PDB entry 2MLZ | solution NMR | chains A and B

== Chain A ==
Molecule: Trigger factor
Organism: Escherichia coli
Notes: EC 5.2.1.8
UniProt: U6N325 (U6N325_ECOLI); residues 1-432 here = UniProt positions 1-432
Amino-acid sequence (443 residues; numbered -10 to 432; the number before each row is that of its first residue; numbers below 1 keep their minus sign (Met-10 is residue -10)):
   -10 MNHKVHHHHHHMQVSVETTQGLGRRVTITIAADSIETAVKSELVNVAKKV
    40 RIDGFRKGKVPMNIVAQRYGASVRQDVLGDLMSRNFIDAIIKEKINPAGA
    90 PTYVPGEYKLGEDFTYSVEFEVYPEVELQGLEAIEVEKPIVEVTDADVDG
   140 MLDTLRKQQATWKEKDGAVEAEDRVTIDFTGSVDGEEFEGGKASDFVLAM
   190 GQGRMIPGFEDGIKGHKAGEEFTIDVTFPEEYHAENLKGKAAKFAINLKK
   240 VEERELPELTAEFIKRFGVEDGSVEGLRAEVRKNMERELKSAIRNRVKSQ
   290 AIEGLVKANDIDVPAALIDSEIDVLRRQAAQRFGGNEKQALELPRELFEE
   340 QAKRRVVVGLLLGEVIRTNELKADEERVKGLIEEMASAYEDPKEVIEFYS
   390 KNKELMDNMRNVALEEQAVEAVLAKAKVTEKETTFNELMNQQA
Not modelled in the structure: -10 to 0
Sequence notes: expression tag (-10 to 0)

== Chain B ==
Molecule: Alkaline phosphatase
Organism: Escherichia coli
Notes: EC 3.1.3.1
UniProt: P00634 (PPB_ECOLI); residue numbers follow UniProt; this construct covers 360-471
Amino-acid sequence (114 residues; row label = number of the first residue in the row):
   358 HMQIGETVDLDEAVQRALEFAKKEGNTLVIVTADHAHASQIVAPDTKAPG
   408 LTQALNTKDGAVMVMSYGNSEEDSQEHTGSQLRIAAYGPHAANVVGLTDQ
   458 TDLFYTMKAALGLK
Not modelled in the structure: 358-364
Sequence notes: expression tag (358-359)
UniProt features mapped onto this chain:
  - binding site (Zn(2+)): Asp391, His392, His434

== How chain A and chain B interact ==
Contacting residue pairs (124; chain A residue first):
  Ile79(A) - Leu454(B)
  Ile80(A) - Leu454(B)
  Lys83(A) - Asp456(B)
  Ile84(A) - Leu454(B)
  Asn85(A) - Leu454(B)
  Asn85(A) - Leu468(B)
  Pro86(A) - Leu470(B)
  Gly88(A) - Gly469(B)
  Gly88(A) - Leu470(B)
  Pro90(A) - Leu470(B)
  Tyr112(A) - Leu468(B)
  Phe168(A) - Leu385(B)
  Phe168(A) - Val386(B)
  Glu175(A) - Lys379(B)
  Glu176(A) - Ala374(B)
  Glu176(A) - Leu375(B)
  Glu176(A) - Ala378(B)
  Glu176(A) - Lys379(B)
  Phe177(A) - Ala378(B)
  Phe177(A) - Lys379(B)
  Phe177(A) - Val386(B)
  Phe177(A) - Ile387(B)
  Glu178(A) - Lys379(B)
  Glu178(A) - Lys380(B)
  Glu178(A) - Val386(B)
  Gly179(A) - Ala378(B)
  Gly179(A) - Glu381(B)
  Gly179(A) - Gly382(B)
  Gly179(A) - Val386(B)
  Gly180(A) - Val386(B)
  Lys181(A) - Val386(B)
  Ala182(A) - Thr384(B)
  Ala182(A) - Leu385(B)
  Ala182(A) - Val386(B)
  Phe185(A) - Thr384(B)
  Phe185(A) - Leu385(B)
  Arg193(A) - Asn383(B)
  Arg193(A) - Leu385(B)
  Arg193(A) - Ile387(B)
  Arg193(A) - Thr389(B)
  Met194(A) - Leu385(B)
  Glu220(A) - His392(B)
  Tyr221(A) - Ile387(B)
  Tyr221(A) - Val388(B)
  Tyr221(A) - Ala390(B)
  His222(A) - Ala390(B)
  His222(A) - Asp391(B)
  Ala223(A) - Val388(B)
  Ala223(A) - Ala390(B)
  Asn225(A) - Val388(B)
  Leu226(A) - Val388(B)
  Glu277(A) - Lys415(B)
  Arg285(A) - Ile398(B)
  Ser288(A) - Ile398(B)
  Gln289(A) - Ile398(B)
  Glu292(A) - Ala400(B)
  Ala305(A) - Gly469(B)
  Leu306(A) - Ala467(B)
  Leu306(A) - Leu468(B)
  Ser309(A) - Pro446(B)
  Ser309(A) - His447(B)
  Ser309(A) - Leu468(B)
  Glu310(A) - Ala466(B)
  Glu310(A) - Ala467(B)
  Asp312(A) - His447(B)
  Val313(A) - Gly445(B)
  Gln317(A) - Leu439(B)
  Gln320(A) - Val421(B)
  Gln320(A) - Ser423(B)
  Gln320(A) - Tyr424(B)
  Gln320(A) - Ser437(B)
  Gln320(A) - Gln438(B)
  Gln320(A) - Leu439(B)
  Arg321(A) - Val421(B)
  Arg321(A) - Met422(B)
  Arg321(A) - Ser423(B)
  Arg321(A) - Gln438(B)
  Arg321(A) - Leu439(B)
  Gly323(A) - Ser423(B)
  Gly324(A) - Ser423(B)
  Gly324(A) - Tyr424(B)
  Arg344(A) - Tyr444(B)
  Gly348(A) - Met464(B)
  Gly352(A) - Met464(B)
  Ile355(A) - Met464(B)
  Arg356(A) - Asp459(B)
  Arg356(A) - Phe461(B)
  Glu359(A) - Phe461(B)
  Leu360(A) - Phe461(B)
  Met374(A) - Ile441(B)
  Tyr378(A) - Arg440(B)
  Tyr378(A) - Ile441(B)
  Asp380(A) - Arg440(B)
  Glu383(A) - Arg440(B)
  Val384(A) - Ile441(B)
  Phe387(A) - Ile441(B)
  Tyr388(A) - Ile441(B)
  Tyr388(A) - Ala442(B)
  Glu393(A) - Asn450(B)
  Leu394(A) - Ala443(B)
  Asp396(A) - Asn450(B)
  Asp396(A) - Tyr462(B)
  Asp396(A) - Lys465(B)
  Asn397(A) - Ala443(B)
  Asn397(A) - Tyr444(B)
  Asn397(A) - Lys465(B)
  Arg399(A) - Tyr462(B)
  Asn400(A) - Tyr444(B)
  Asn400(A) - Met464(B)
  Asn400(A) - Lys465(B)
  Asn400(A) - Ala466(B)
  Val401(A) - Tyr444(B)
  Leu403(A) - Tyr462(B)
  Glu404(A) - Tyr444(B)
  Leu427(A) - Ser396(B)
  Met428(A) - Ser396(B)
  Met428(A) - Thr414(B)
  Gln430(A) - His394(B)
  Gln430(A) - Ala395(B)
  Gln430(A) - Ser396(B)
  Gln431(A) - Asn413(B)
  Ala432(A) - His392(B)
  Ala432(A) - His394(B)
  Ala432(A) - Ala395(B)
Also at the interface, not in a pair above, chain A (79 interface residues in all): Phe198, Phe217, Phe233, Lys287, Lys296, Asp308, Arg316, Met398
Also at the interface, not in a pair above, chain B (57 interface residues in all): Gln410, Thr455, Thr458, Thr463
The authors on this interface:
  - pairs named by the authors: Ser309(A)-His447(B) (hydrogen bond), Asp312(A)-His447(B) (hydrogen bond)
  - interface residues, chain B: Asn383(B), Arg440(B), Leu460(B)

== Summary ==
79 residues of chain A and 57 residues of chain B are in contact. The authors report hydrogen bonds between
Ser309(A) and His447(B) and Asp312(A) and His447(B). From UniProt: 3 Zn2+-binding residues on chain B. The
paper reports interface residues Asn383(B), Arg440(B) and Leu460(B).
Chain A is Trigger factor and chain B is Alkaline phosphatase, both from Escherichia coli; the structure, NMR
structure of E. coli Trigger Factor in complex with unfolded PhoA365-471, was determined by solution NMR
together with 2MLX and 2MLY from the same study.
